1P7L - chains B and C of the 4 polymer chains in the assembly; structure by X-ray diffraction, 2.50 A resolution.

== Chain B (and C) ==
Protein: S-adenosylmethionine synthetase
From: Escherichia coli
Notes: EC 2.5.1.6; chain C of this document is another copy of the same molecule, construct and numbering; everything in this record applies to it too
UniProt: P0A817 (METK_ECOLI); residue numbers follow UniProt; this construct covers 1-383
Chain sequence (383 residues; numbered 1 to 383; the number before each row is that of its first residue):
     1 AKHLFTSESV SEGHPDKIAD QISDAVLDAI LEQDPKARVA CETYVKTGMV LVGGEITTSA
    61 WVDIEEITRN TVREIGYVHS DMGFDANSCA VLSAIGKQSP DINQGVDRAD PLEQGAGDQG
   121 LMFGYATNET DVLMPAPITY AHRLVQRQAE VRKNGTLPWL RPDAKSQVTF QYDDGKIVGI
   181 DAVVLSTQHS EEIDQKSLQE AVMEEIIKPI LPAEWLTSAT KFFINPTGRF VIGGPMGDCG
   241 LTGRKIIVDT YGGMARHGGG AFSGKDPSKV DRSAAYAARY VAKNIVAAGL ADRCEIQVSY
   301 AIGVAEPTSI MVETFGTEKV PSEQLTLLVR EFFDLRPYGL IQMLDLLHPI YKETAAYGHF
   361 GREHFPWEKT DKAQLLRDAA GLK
Ion coordination: Mg2+: Asp16 (together with AMP-PNP); K+ site 1: Glu42 (together with AMP-PNP) (shared with 2 residues of chain A); K+ site 2: Asp238, Cys239 (together with AMP-PNP) (shared with 1 residue of chain A)
Small-molecule neighbours:
  - AMP-PNP (ANP; phosphoaminophosphonic acid-adenylate ester), molecule 1: His14, Pro15, Asp16, Asp163, Ala164, Lys165, Ser186, Thr227, Arg229, Phe230, Ile232, Asp238, Arg244, Lys245
  - AMP-PNP (ANP), molecule 2: Glu42, Asp101, Ile102, Asp118, Gly259, Gly260, Ala261, Lys265, Asp271, Ile302
  - methionine (MET): Ala40, Glu55, Gln98, Ile102, Gly117, Asp118, Lys269, Ile302

== Chain B / chain C interface ==
Residue-residue contacts - 32 pairs, chain B then chain C:
  Thr47(B) - Arg69(C)
  Thr47(B) - Ser88(C)
  Thr47(B) - Cys89(C)
  Thr47(B) - Ala90(C)
  Gly48(B) - Gly48(C)
  Gly48(B) - Ser88(C)
  Gly48(B) - Cys89(C)
  Gly48(B) - Ala90(C)
  Met49(B) - Ala90(C)  hydrophobic
  Met49(B) - Leu92(C)  hydrophobic
  Arg69(B) - Thr47(C)
  His79(B) - His79(C)  hydrogen bond
  His79(B) - Ser80(C)
  Ser80(B) - His79(C)
  Ser80(B) - Ser80(C)  hydrogen bond (side chain-backbone)
  Ser80(B) - Asp85(C)
  Ser80(B) - Ser88(C)
  Gly83(B) - Ser88(C)
  Asp85(B) - Ser80(C)
  Asn87(B) - Met236(C)
  Ser88(B) - Thr47(C)
  Ser88(B) - Gly48(C)
  Ser88(B) - Ser80(C)
  Ser88(B) - Gly83(C)
  Ser88(B) - Met236(C)
  Cys89(B) - Thr47(C)
  Cys89(B) - Gly48(C)
  Ala90(B) - Thr47(C)
  Ala90(B) - Gly48(C)
  Leu92(B) - Met49(C)  hydrophobic
  Met236(B) - Asn87(C)
  Met236(B) - Ser88(C)
Other interface residues (no listed pair), chain B (15 interface residues in all): Asp81
Other interface residues (no listed pair), chain C (15 interface residues in all): Asp81

== Summary ==
Chain B and chain C each contribute 15 residues to their interface, with 2 hydrogen bonds. Polar contacts
include His79(B)-His79(C) and Ser80(B)-Ser80(C). Bound to chain B: AMP-PNP and methionine. Asp238(B) and
Cys239(B) form the K+ site 2.
Both chains are S-adenosylmethionine synthetase (Escherichia coli). Entry 1P7L (S-Adenosylmethionine
synthetase complexed with AMPPNP and Met) was determined by X-ray diffraction (same publication as 1RG9).
